6REB - chains T and Y of the 31 polymer chains in the assembly; structure by electron microscopy, 3.20 A resolution.

# Chain T
Molecule: ATP synthase subunit alpha
Organism: Polytomella sp. Pringsheim 198.80
Reference sequence: A0ZW40 (A0ZW40_9CHLO); numbering as in UniProt (aligned over 1-562)
Amino-acid sequence (562 residues; row label = number of the first residue in the row):
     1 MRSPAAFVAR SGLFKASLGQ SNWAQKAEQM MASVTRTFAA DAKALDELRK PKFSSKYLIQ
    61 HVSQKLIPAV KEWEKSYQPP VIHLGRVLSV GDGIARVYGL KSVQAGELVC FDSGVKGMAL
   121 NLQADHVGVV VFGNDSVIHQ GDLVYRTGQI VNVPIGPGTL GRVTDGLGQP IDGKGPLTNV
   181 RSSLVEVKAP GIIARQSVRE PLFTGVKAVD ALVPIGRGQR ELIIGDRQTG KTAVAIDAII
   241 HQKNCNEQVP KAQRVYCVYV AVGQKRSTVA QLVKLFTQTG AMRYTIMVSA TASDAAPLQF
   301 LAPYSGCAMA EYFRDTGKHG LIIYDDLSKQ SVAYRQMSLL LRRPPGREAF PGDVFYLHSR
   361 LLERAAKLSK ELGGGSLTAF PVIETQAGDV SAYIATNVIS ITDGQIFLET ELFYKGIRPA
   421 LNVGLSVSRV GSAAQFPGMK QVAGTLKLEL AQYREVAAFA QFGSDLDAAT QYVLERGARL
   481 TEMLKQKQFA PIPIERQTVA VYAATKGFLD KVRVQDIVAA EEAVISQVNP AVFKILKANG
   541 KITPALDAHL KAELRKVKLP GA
Unresolved in the structure: 1-39
Sequence notes: conflict Arg266 (Lys in A0ZW40)
Bound ions: Mg2+: Thr232 (together with ATP)
Ligand contacts: ATP (adenosine-5'-triphosphate): Asp226, Arg227, Gln228, Thr229, Gly230, Lys231, Thr232, Ala233, Glu384, Phe413, Arg418, Pro419, Gln486, Lys487, Gln488

# Chain Y
Molecule: ATP synthase subunit beta
Organism: Polytomella sp. Pringsheim 198.80
Notes: EC 7.1.2.2
Reference sequence: A0ZW41 (A0ZW41_9CHLO); residue numbers follow UniProt; this construct covers 1-574
Amino-acid sequence (574 residues; row label = number of the first residue in the row):
     1 MALRYAAGLA KNVVQRQGAS LNIARAFAAE PAPAIDAGYV SQVIGPVVDV RFDGELPSIL
    61 SSLEVEGHSV RLVLEVAQHM GDNTVRCIAM DSTDGLVRGQ KVVDTGSPIK VPVGRGTLGR
   121 IMNVIGEPVD EQGPIDAADI WSIHREAPEF TEQSTEQEIL VTGIKVVDLL APYQRGGKIG
   181 LFGGAGVGKT VLIMELINNV AKAHGGFSVF AGVGERTREG NDLYREMIES GVIKLGAERG
   241 NSKCTLVYGQ MNEPPGARAR VALTGLTVAE YFRDIEGQDV LLFVDNIFRF TQANSEVSAL
   301 LGRIPSAVGY QPTLATDLGG LQERITTTTK GSITSVQAVY VPADDLTDPA PATTFAHLDA
   361 TTVLSRSIAE LGIYPAVDPL DSTSRMLNPN VIGAEHYNVA RGVQKVLQDY KNLQDIIAIL
   421 GMDELSEEDK LTVARARKIQ RFLSQPFQVA EVFTGTPGKY VDLADTISGF QGVLTGKYDD
   481 LPEMAFYMVG DIKEVKEKAD KMAKDIASRK EADNKKVSEE LKDIPSLDKL VSEIKEVVIE
   541 EDDGLEEDFK AEALSSETVV LNEEGKSVPL PKKN
Unresolved in the structure: 1-35, 557-574
Sequence notes: conflict Ala350 (Gly in A0ZW41), Leu387 (Arg in A0ZW41)

# Chain T / chain Y interface
Residue-residue contacts (112; chain T residue first):
  Gly99(T) with Arg98(Y), hydrogen bond (backbone-side chain)
  Leu100(T) with Arg98(Y), hydrogen bond (backbone-side chain)
  Lys101(T) with Arg98(Y)
  Ser102(T) with Val97(Y)
  Val103(T) with Leu96(Y); Val97(Y)
  Gln104(T) with Gly95(Y); Leu96(Y); Val97(Y)
  Ala105(T) with Val43(Y), hydrophobic; Thr93(Y); Asp94(Y); Gly95(Y), hydrogen bond (backbone-backbone); Leu96(Y), hydrogen bond (backbone-backbone)
  Leu120(T) with Val43(Y)
  Asn121(T) with Val43(Y); Ile44(Y)
  Leu122(T) with Gln42(Y); Val43(Y), hydrogen bond (backbone-backbone); Leu96(Y); Arg98(Y)
  Gln123(T) with Ser41(Y); Gln42(Y); Arg98(Y), hydrogen bond (backbone-side chain)
  Ala124(T) with Ser41(Y); Gln42(Y)
  His126(T) with Arg98(Y), hydrogen bond (backbone-side chain)
  Val127(T) with Arg98(Y)
  Pro157(T) with Leu545(Y); Phe549(Y)
  Leu160(T) with Leu545(Y), hydrophobic
  Asn179(T) with Glu546(Y); Phe549(Y); Lys550(Y)
  Val180(T) with Phe549(Y)
  Arg181(T) with Phe549(Y)
  Glu186(T) with Asp94(Y)
  Ala189(T) with Asn252(Y)
  Pro190(T) with Thr217(Y)
  Gly191(T) with Thr217(Y)
  Ile192(T) with Ile121(Y), hydrophobic; Thr217(Y); Gly220(Y); Asn221(Y); Tyr248(Y), hydrophobic; Gln250(Y)
  Ile193(T) with Val129(Y); Asp130(Y); Glu131(Y); Tyr224(Y), hydrophobic; Arg225(Y)
  Arg195(T) with Thr217(Y); Asn221(Y)
  Val198(T) with Arg218(Y)
  Glu247(T) with Ile539(Y)
  Gln248(T) with Ile539(Y)
  Val249(T) with Ile539(Y)
  Pro250(T) with Val538(Y); Ile539(Y); Glu540(Y)
  Lys251(T) with Glu540(Y), hydrogen bond (backbone-side chain); Asp543(Y)
  Arg254(T) with Glu540(Y), hydrogen bond (side chain-backbone); Asp543(Y), salt bridge
  Tyr256(T) with Leu545(Y)
  Arg283(T) with Glu541(Y), hydrogen bond (side chain-backbone); Asp543(Y), salt bridge
  Tyr284(T) with Asp543(Y)
  Tyr312(T) with Phe549(Y)
  Thr316(T) with Glu552(Y)
  Lys318(T) with Leu545(Y)
  Arg343(T) with Ile44(Y)
  Pro344(T) with Ala299(Y); Gly302(Y)
  Gly352(T) with Glu296(Y)
  Asp353(T) with Pro46(Y)
  Phe355(T) with Met251(Y), hydrophobic; Arg258(Y); Glu296(Y)
  Tyr356(T) with Ser92(Y); Asn252(Y); Glu253(Y); Pro254(Y); Arg258(Y)
  Ser359(T) with Met251(Y), hydrogen bond (side chain-backbone)
  Glu363(T) with Thr217(Y), hydrogen bond; Met251(Y); Asn252(Y)
  Ile399(T) with Arg216(Y)
  Ser400(T) with Arg216(Y), hydrogen bond (backbone-side chain); Met251(Y)
  Ile401(T) with Arg216(Y), hydrogen bond (backbone-side chain); Met251(Y), hydrophobic
  Thr402(T) with Arg216(Y), hydrogen bond (backbone-side chain)
  Asp403(T) with Arg216(Y); Arg218(Y), salt bridge
  Arg429(T) with Arg216(Y); Arg218(Y); Glu219(Y)
  Asn529(T) with Leu527(Y)
  Ala531(T) with Val531(Y), hydrophobic
  Lys534(T) with Ile534(Y)
  Ile535(T) with Leu527(Y), hydrophobic; Leu530(Y), hydrophobic; Val531(Y), hydrophobic
  Ala538(T) with Ile534(Y), hydrophobic
  Ala545(T) with Pro525(Y); Leu530(Y)
  Ala548(T) with Ile524(Y), hydrophobic
  His549(T) with Ile524(Y); Pro525(Y), hydrogen bond (side chain-backbone); Leu527(Y)
Other interface residues (no listed pair), chain T (72 interface residues in all): Ile150, Gln196, Ser197, Arg220, Phe313, Arg360, Ser391, Asn397, Val430, Leu546, Glu553
Other interface residues (no listed pair), chain Y (60 interface residues in all): Gly45, Pro255, Arg289, Gln292, Leu300, Ala343, Ser526, Val537, Asp542, Gly544

# In short
72 residues of chain T and 60 residues of chain Y are in contact, with 16 hydrogen bonds and 3 salt bridges.
Among the polar pairs are Arg254(T)-Asp543(Y), Arg283(T)-Asp543(Y) and Asp403(T)-Arg218(Y). Ligands of chain
T: ATP.
Chain T is ATP synthase subunit alpha and chain Y is ATP synthase subunit beta, both from Polytomella sp.
Pringsheim 198.80; the structure, Cryo-EM structure of Polytomella F-ATP synthase, Rotary substate 3A,
composite map, was determined by electron microscopy, deposited together with 6RD4, 6RD5, 6RD6, 6RD7, 6RD8,
6RD9 and 46 further entries.
